PDB entry 6JHQ | electron microscopy, 3.90 A resolution | chains C and D of the 5 polymer chains in the assembly

# Chain C
Molecule: VP3
Source organism: Human hepatitis A virus Hu/Australia/HM175/1976
Sequence (246 residues; numbered 1 to 246; the number before each row is that of its first residue):
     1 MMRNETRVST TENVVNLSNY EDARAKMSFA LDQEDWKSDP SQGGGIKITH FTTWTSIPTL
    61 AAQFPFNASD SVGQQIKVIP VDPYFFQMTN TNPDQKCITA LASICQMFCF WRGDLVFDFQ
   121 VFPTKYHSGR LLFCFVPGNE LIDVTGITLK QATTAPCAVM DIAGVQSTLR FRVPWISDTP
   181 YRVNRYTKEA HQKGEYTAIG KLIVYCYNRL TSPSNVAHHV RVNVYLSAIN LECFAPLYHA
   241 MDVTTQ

# Chain D
Molecule: FAB Heavy Chain
Source organism: Mus musculus
Notes: antibody fragment or engineered binder
Sequence (221 residues; numbered 1 to 221; the number before each row is that of its first residue):
     1 EVKLVESGGG LVKPGGSLKL SCAASLFTHN NYGMSWVRQT PEKRLEWVAT INSTASYTYY
    61 PDSVKGRFTI SRDNAKNTLY LQMSSLRSGD TAIYYCARKN DTFSDYYFDY WGQGTTLTVS
   121 SPKTTPPSVY PLAPASASTA ASMVTLGCLV KGYFPEPVTV TWNSGSLSSG VHTFPAVLQS
   181 DLYTLSSSVT VPSSTWPSET VTCNVAHPAS STKVDKKIVP R
Disordered / not traced: 136-139
Disulfides: Cys22-Cys96, Cys148-Cys203

# Chain C / chain D interface
Residue-residue contacts (42):
  Asn67(C) - Phe27(D)
  Ser69(C) - Tyr110(D)
  Ser71(C) - Tyr107(D)
  Val72(C) - Asp101(D)
  Val72(C) - Thr102(D)
  Val72(C) - Phe103(D)  hydrophobic
  Gly73(C) - Asp101(D)
  Gln74(C) - Tyr32(D)  hydrogen bond
  Gln74(C) - Arg98(D)
  Gln74(C) - Asn100(D)
  Gln74(C) - Asp101(D)
  Gln74(C) - Asp109(D)
  Gln75(C) - Asn31(D)
  Gln75(C) - Tyr32(D)  hydrogen bond (backbone-side chain)
  Gln75(C) - Asp101(D)
  Ile76(C) - Asn31(D)  hydrogen bond (backbone-side chain)
  Lys77(C) - Asn31(D)
  Val78(C) - Asn30(D)
  Val78(C) - Asn31(D)  hydrogen bond (backbone-side chain)
  Ile142(C) - Ser53(D)
  Ile142(C) - Thr54(D)
  Asp143(C) - Asn52(D)  hydrogen bond
  Asp143(C) - Ser53(D)  hydrogen bond
  Asp143(C) - Thr54(D)  hydrogen bond
  Asp143(C) - Tyr57(D)
  Val144(C) - Ser53(D)  hydrogen bond (backbone-side chain)
  Thr145(C) - Asn30(D)
  Thr145(C) - Asn31(D)
  Thr145(C) - Tyr32(D)
  Thr145(C) - Asn52(D)
  Thr145(C) - Ser53(D)  hydrogen bond (side chain-backbone)
  Gly146(C) - Tyr106(D)  hydrogen bond (backbone-side chain)
  Ile147(C) - Asp101(D)
  Thr148(C) - Asp101(D)
  Thr148(C) - Thr102(D)
  Thr148(C) - Phe103(D)
  Thr148(C) - Asp105(D)
  Thr148(C) - Tyr106(D)
  Leu149(C) - Phe103(D)  hydrophobic
  Lys150(C) - Phe103(D)
  Gln246(C) - Thr28(D)  hydrogen bond
  Gln246(C) - Asn30(D)  hydrogen bond (backbone-side chain)
Other interface residues (no listed pair), chain D (23 interface residues in all): Gly33, Ser56, Asn74, Ser104

# Overview
20 residues of chain C face 23 of chain D across their interface, with 12 hydrogen bonds. Polar contacts
include Gln74(C)-Tyr32(D), Gln75(C)-Tyr32(D) and Ile76(C)-Asn31(D).
Chain C is VP3 (Human hepatitis A virus Hu/Australia/HM175/1976) and chain D is FAB Heavy Chain (Mus
musculus); the structure, The cryo-EM structure of HAV bound to a neutralizing antibody-F4, was determined by
electron microscopy, deposited together with 6JHR, 6JHS and 6JHT.
